6SNB - chains A and C of the 3 polymer chains in the assembly; structure by electron microscopy, 4.40 A resolution (low resolution: residue-level contacts below are approximate; hydrogen-bond / salt-bridge calls are withheld).

[Chain A]
Molecule: Capsid protein VP1
Organism: Coxsackievirus A10
Notes: EC 3.4.22.29, 3.6.1.15, 3.4.22.28, 2.7.7.48
UniProtKB: Q6JKR9 (Q6JKR9_9ENTO); residues 1-298 here correspond to UniProt positions 565-862 (UniProt number = residue number + 564)
Amino-acid sequence (298 residues; each row starts with the number of its first residue):
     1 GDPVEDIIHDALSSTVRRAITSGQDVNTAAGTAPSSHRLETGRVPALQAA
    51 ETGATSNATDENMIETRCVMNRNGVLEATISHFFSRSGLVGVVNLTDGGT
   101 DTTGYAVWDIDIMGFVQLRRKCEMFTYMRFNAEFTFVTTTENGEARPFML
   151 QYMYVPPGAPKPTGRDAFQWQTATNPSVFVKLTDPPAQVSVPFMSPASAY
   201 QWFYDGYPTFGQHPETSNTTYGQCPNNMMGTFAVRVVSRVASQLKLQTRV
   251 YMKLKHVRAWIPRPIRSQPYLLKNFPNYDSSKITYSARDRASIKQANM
Disordered / not traced: 1-65, 211-219, 298
What the authors report for this chain:
  - conformationally variable residues (side-chain flip): Met-229, Phe-232

[Chain C]
Molecule: Capsid protein VP3
Organism: Coxsackievirus A10
Notes: EC 3.4.22.29, 3.6.1.15, 3.4.22.28, 2.7.7.48
UniProtKB: Q6JKR9 (Q6JKR9_9ENTO); residues 1-240 here correspond to UniProt positions 325-564 (UniProt number = residue number + 324)
Amino-acid sequence (240 residues; numbered 1 to 240; the number before each row is that of its first residue):
     1 GLPTELRPGTNQFLTTEDDTAAPILPGFSPTPSIHIPGEVRSLLELCRVE
    51 TILEVNNTTDATGLNRLLIPVSAQNKADELCAAFMVDPGRIGPWQSTLVG
   101 QICRYYTQWSGSLKVTFMFTGSFMATGKMLIAYSPPGSAQPANRETAMLG
   151 THVIWDFGLQSSVSLVIPWISNTHFRTAKTGGNYDYYTAGVVTLWYQTNY
   201 VVPPETPGEAYIIAMGAAQDNFTLKICKDTDEVTQQAVLQ
Disordered / not traced: 1, 173-187, 240

[How chain A and chain C interact]
Residue-residue contacts - 121 pairs, chain A then chain C:
  Cys-68(A) / Ser-171(C)
  Val-69(A) / Trp-169(C)
  Val-69(A) / Ser-171(C)
  Met-70(A) / Trp-169(C)
  Asn-73(A) / Thr-223(C)
  Asn-73(A) / Lys-225(C)
  Gly-74(A) / Thr-223(C)
  Gly-74(A) / Leu-224(C)
  Glu-77(A) / Tyr-106(C)
  Glu-77(A) / Lys-225(C)
  Glu-77(A) / Cys-227(C)
  Ala-78(A) / Ser-42(C)
  Ala-78(A) / Leu-43(C)
  Thr-79(A) / Arg-41(C)
  Thr-79(A) / Ser-42(C)
  Ile-80(A) / Val-40(C)
  Ile-80(A) / Arg-41(C)
  Phe-83(A) / Leu-43(C)
  Phe-83(A) / Tyr-105(C)
  Phe-83(A) / Tyr-106(C)
  Arg-86(A) / Thr-15(C)
  Arg-86(A) / Asp-229(C)
  Ser-87(A) / Thr-15(C)
  Met-113(A) / Val-238(C)
  Gly-114(A) / Ala-237(C)
  Gly-114(A) / Val-238(C)
  Phe-115(A) / Gln-236(C)
  Phe-115(A) / Ala-237(C)
  Val-116(A) / Gln-235(C)
  Val-116(A) / Gln-236(C)
  Val-116(A) / Ala-237(C)
  Gln-117(A) / Asp-229(C)
  Gln-117(A) / Thr-230(C)
  Gln-117(A) / Val-233(C)
  Arg-119(A) / Val-238(C)
  Arg-120(A) / Gln-101(C)
  Arg-120(A) / Tyr-105(C)
  Arg-120(A) / Thr-230(C)
  Arg-120(A) / Glu-232(C)
  Arg-120(A) / Val-233(C)
  Lys-121(A) / Tyr-105(C)
  Met-124(A) / Leu-43(C)
  Phe-125(A) / Val-40(C)
  Phe-125(A) / Leu-43(C)
  Arg-129(A) / Thr-31(C)
  Arg-129(A) / Pro-32(C)
  Arg-129(A) / Ser-33(C)
  Glu-133(A) / Asp-19(C)
  Glu-133(A) / Thr-20(C)
  Glu-133(A) / Ala-21(C)
  Thr-135(A) / Phe-13(C)
  Pro-185(A) / Asn-11(C)
  Gln-188(A) / Thr-20(C)
  Gln-188(A) / Ala-21(C)
  Val-189(A) / Ala-21(C)
  Val-189(A) / Ala-22(C)
  Val-189(A) / Ile-24(C)
  Ser-190(A) / Ala-21(C)
  Ser-190(A) / Ala-22(C)
  Ser-190(A) / Pro-23(C)
  Ser-190(A) / Ile-24(C)
  Pro-192(A) / Phe-28(C)
  Phe-193(A) / Phe-28(C)
  Phe-193(A) / Pro-30(C)
  Met-194(A) / Phe-28(C)
  Ser-195(A) / Thr-31(C)
  Pro-196(A) / Thr-31(C)
  Ala-197(A) / Thr-31(C)
  Ser-198(A) / Thr-31(C)
  Ser-198(A) / Pro-32(C)
  Ser-198(A) / Ile-34(C)
  Tyr-251(A) / Phe-13(C)
  Lys-253(A) / Asp-18(C)
  Lys-253(A) / Asp-19(C)
  Lys-255(A) / Asp-18(C)
  Arg-258(A) / Glu-39(C)
  Ala-259(A) / Glu-39(C)
  Trp-260(A) / Ile-36(C)
  Trp-260(A) / Pro-37(C)
  Trp-260(A) / Gly-38(C)
  Trp-260(A) / Glu-39(C)
  Ile-261(A) / Pro-37(C)
  Ile-261(A) / Gly-38(C)
  Pro-262(A) / Leu-46(C)
  Ile-265(A) / Leu-98(C)
  Ile-265(A) / Gln-101(C)
  Pro-269(A) / Gln-235(C)
  Tyr-270(A) / Gln-235(C)
  Leu-272(A) / Val-238(C)
  Lys-273(A) / Val-238(C)
  Lys-273(A) / Leu-239(C)
  Tyr-285(A) / Glu-54(C)
  Tyr-285(A) / Thr-62(C)
  Tyr-285(A) / Arg-66(C)
  Ser-286(A) / Glu-54(C)
  Ser-286(A) / Gln-95(C)
  Ser-286(A) / Ser-96(C)
  Ala-287(A) / Glu-54(C)
  Ala-287(A) / Arg-66(C)
  Ala-287(A) / Gly-92(C)
  Arg-288(A) / Asn-57(C)
  Arg-288(A) / Arg-66(C)
  Arg-288(A) / Ile-91(C)
  Arg-288(A) / Gln-95(C)
  Asp-289(A) / Thr-58(C)
  Asp-289(A) / Thr-59(C)
  Asp-289(A) / Arg-66(C)
  Arg-290(A) / Val-55(C)
  Arg-290(A) / Asn-57(C)
  Arg-290(A) / Thr-58(C)
  Arg-290(A) / Ala-83(C)
  Ala-291(A) / Thr-58(C)
  Ile-293(A) / Val-55(C)
  Ile-293(A) / Asn-56(C)
  Ile-293(A) / Ala-83(C)
  Lys-294(A) / Leu-80(C)
  Lys-294(A) / Cys-81(C)
  Lys-294(A) / Gln-140(C)
  Ala-296(A) / Met-85(C)
  Ala-296(A) / Gln-140(C)
  Asn-297(A) / Met-85(C)
Interface residues without a listed pair, chain A (69 interface residues in all): Asn-71, Arg-72, Val-75, Tyr-154, Pro-176, Pro-186, Leu-271, Ser-292, Gln-295
Interface residues without a listed pair, chain C (71 interface residues in all): Glu-17, Leu-25, Leu-44, Ala-61, Ala-82, Phe-84, Pro-93, Ser-110, Asn-221, Phe-222

[In short]
Chain A and chain C form an interface of 69 and 71 residues respectively. From the paper: conformational
variability at Met-229(A) and Phe-232(A).
Chain A is Capsid protein VP1 and chain C is Capsid protein VP3, both from Coxsackievirus A10; the structure,
Structure of Coxsackievirus A10 A-particle, was determined by electron microscopy, deposited together with
6SMG and 6SNW.
